Entry 2VG5 (X-ray diffraction, 2.80 A resolution); this record covers chains A and B.

== Chain A ==
Molecule: Reverse transcriptase/ribonuclease H
Organism: Human immunodeficiency virus 1
Notes: EC 2.7.7.49, 2.7.7.7, 3.1.26.4; fragment: gag-pol polyprotein p66 subunit, residues 600-1156
UniProtKB: P03366 (POL_HV1B1); residues 1-557 here correspond to UniProt positions 600-1156 (UniProt number = residue number + 599)
Sequence (557 residues; each row starts with the number of its first residue):
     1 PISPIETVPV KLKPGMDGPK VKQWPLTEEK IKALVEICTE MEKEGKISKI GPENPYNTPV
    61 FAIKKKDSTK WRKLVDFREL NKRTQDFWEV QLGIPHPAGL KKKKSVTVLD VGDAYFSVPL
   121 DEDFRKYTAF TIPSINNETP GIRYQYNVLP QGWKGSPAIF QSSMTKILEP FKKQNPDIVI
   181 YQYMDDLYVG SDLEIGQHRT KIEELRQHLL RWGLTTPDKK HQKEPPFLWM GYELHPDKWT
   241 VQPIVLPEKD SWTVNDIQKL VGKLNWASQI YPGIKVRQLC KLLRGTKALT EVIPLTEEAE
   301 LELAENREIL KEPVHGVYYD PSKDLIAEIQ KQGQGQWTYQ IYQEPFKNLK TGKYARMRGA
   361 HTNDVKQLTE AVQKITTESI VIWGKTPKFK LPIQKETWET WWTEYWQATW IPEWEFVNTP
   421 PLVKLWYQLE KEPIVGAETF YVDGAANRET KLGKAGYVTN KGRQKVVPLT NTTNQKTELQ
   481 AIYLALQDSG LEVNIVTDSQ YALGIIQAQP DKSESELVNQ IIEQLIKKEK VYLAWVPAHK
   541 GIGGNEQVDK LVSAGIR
Not modelled in the structure: 65-70
Residues lining bound ligands: NNC (O-[2-(1,3-dioxo-1,3-dihydro-2H-isoindol-2-yl)ethyl] (4-chlorophenyl)thiocarbamate): Pro-95, Leu-100, Lys-101, Lys-103, Val-106, Val-179, Tyr-181, Tyr-188, Phe-227, Trp-229, Leu-234, His-235, Pro-236, Tyr-318

== Chain B ==
Molecule: P51 RT
Organism: Human immunodeficiency virus 1
Notes: fragment: gag-pol polyprotein p51 subunit, residues 600-1027
UniProtKB: P03366 (POL_HV1B1); residues 1001-1428 here correspond to UniProt positions 600-1027 (UniProt number = residue number - 401)
Sequence (428 residues; row label = number of the first residue in the row):
  1001 PISPIETVPV KLKPGMDGPK VKQWPLTEEK IKALVEICTE MEKEGKISKI GPENPYNTPV
  1061 FAIKKKDSTK WRKLVDFREL NKRTQDFWEV QLGIPHPAGL KKKKSVTVLD VGDAYFSVPL
  1121 DEDFRKYTAF TIPSINNETP GIRYQYNVLP QGWKGSPAIF QSSMTKILEP FKKQNPDIVI
  1181 YQYMDDLYVG SDLEIGQHRT KIEELRQHLL RWGLTTPDKK HQKEPPFLWM GYELHPDKWT
  1241 VQPIVLPEKD SWTVNDIQKL VGKLNWASQI YPGIKVRQLC KLLRGTKALT EVIPLTEEAE
  1301 LELAENREIL KEPVHGVYYD PSKDLIAEIQ KQGQGQWTYQ IYQEPFKNLK TGKYARMRGA
  1361 HTNDVKQLTE AVQKITTESI VIWGKTPKFK LPIQKETWET WWTEYWQATW IPEWEFVNTP
  1421 PLVKLWYQ
Not modelled in the structure: 1001-1004, 1215-1229, 1283-1285, 1356-1360

== Chain A / chain B interface ==
Contacting residue pairs (98):
  Val-8(A) with Glu-1053(B)
  Pro-9(A) with Glu-1053(B)
  Gln-85(A) with Glu-1053(B), hydrogen bond (side chain-backbone)
  Asp-86(A) with Lys-1020(B), salt bridge; Pro-1055(B)
  Phe-87(A) with Pro-1052(B); Glu-1053(B); Pro-1055(B)
  Trp-88(A) with Pro-1052(B), hydrogen bond (backbone-backbone); Asn-1054(B); Pro-1055(B); Asn-1057(B); Thr-1131(B); Arg-1143(B)
  Gly-93(A) with Asn-1137(B), hydrogen bond (backbone-side chain)
  Ile-94(A) with Asn-1137(B)
  Pro-95(A) with Asn-1136(B); Asn-1137(B)
  His-96(A) with Asn-1136(B), hydrogen bond (backbone-side chain)
  Gly-99(A) with Asn-1136(B); Glu-1138(B)
  Leu-100(A) with Glu-1138(B)
  Lys-101(A) with Glu-1138(B), salt bridge
  Ser-162(A) with Pro-1052(B)
  Thr-165(A) with Pro-1140(B)
  Tyr-181(A) with Glu-1138(B)
  Gln-182(A) with Pro-1140(B)
  Glu-370(A) with Gln-1394(B)
  Gln-373(A) with Gln-1394(B); Glu-1396(B); Thr-1397(B), hydrogen bond; Thr-1400(B), hydrogen bond
  Thr-376(A) with Thr-1400(B)
  Ile-380(A) with Pro-1025(B); Thr-1027(B)
  Val-381(A) with Ile-1135(B); Asn-1136(B), hydrogen bond (backbone-backbone)
  Ile-382(A) with Ile-1135(B); Asn-1136(B)
  Trp-383(A) with Ile-1135(B)
  Gly-384(A) with Thr-1027(B); Glu-1028(B), hydrogen bond (backbone-backbone); Ile-1135(B)
  Trp-402(A) with Lys-1331(B), hydrogen bond (backbone-side chain); Asn-1363(B); Asp-1364(B)
  Thr-403(A) with Gln-1334(B)
  Tyr-405(A) with Lys-1331(B)
  Trp-406(A) with Lys-1331(B); Asn-1418(B); Thr-1419(B)
  Gln-407(A) with Lys-1331(B), hydrogen bond (backbone-side chain); Pro-1392(B); Val-1417(B), hydrogen bond (side chain-backbone); Asn-1418(B), hydrogen bond
  Ala-408(A) with Asp-1364(B); Pro-1392(B), hydrogen bond (backbone-backbone); Ile-1393(B)
  Thr-409(A) with Asp-1364(B), hydrogen bond (backbone-side chain); Val-1365(B)
  Trp-410(A) with His-1361(B); Asn-1363(B); Val-1365(B), hydrophobic; Trp-1401(B); Tyr-1405(B)
  Pro-412(A) with Trp-1401(B), hydrophobic
  Pro-433(A) with Asn-1255(B); Leu-1289(B), hydrophobic
  Ile-434(A) with Thr-1290(B), hydrogen bond (backbone-side chain)
  Val-435(A) with Thr-1290(B)
  Thr-439(A) with Leu-1289(B), hydrogen bond (side chain-backbone)
  Tyr-441(A) with Gln-1258(B); Thr-1286(B); Lys-1287(B), hydrogen bond (side chain-backbone)
  Asn-460(A) with Thr-1286(B); Lys-1287(B); Ala-1288(B)
  Asn-494(A) with Leu-1289(B)
  Val-496(A) with Leu-1289(B), hydrophobic
  Gln-500(A) with Leu-1422(B)
  Leu-503(A) with Leu-1422(B), hydrophobic
  Gly-504(A) with Pro-1421(B)
  Gln-507(A) with Pro-1421(B)
  Tyr-532(A) with Asn-1255(B), hydrogen bond
  Trp-535(A) with Lys-1259(B); Leu-1422(B), hydrophobic; Trp-1426(B), hydrophobic
  Val-536(A) with Gln-1258(B)
  Pro-537(A) with Gly-1262(B); Asn-1265(B)
  Lys-540(A) with Asn-1265(B); Cys-1280(B)
  Gly-541(A) with Cys-1280(B), hydrogen bond (backbone-side chain)
  Ile-542(A) with Gln-1258(B)
  Gly-543(A) with Thr-1286(B), hydrogen bond (backbone-side chain); Lys-1287(B)
  Gly-544(A) with Thr-1286(B)
  Gln-547(A) with Thr-1286(B)
Also at the interface, not in a pair above, chain A (60 interface residues in all): Leu-92, Ala-158, Ile-159, Val-458
Also at the interface, not in a pair above, chain B (56 interface residues in all): Leu-1026, Tyr-1056, Val-1254, Val-1261, Lys-1281, Gly-1333, Trp-1337, Leu-1368, Lys-1424

== Summary ==
60 residues of chain A face 56 of chain B across their interface, with 20 hydrogen bonds and 2 salt bridges.
Polar contacts include Asp-86(A)/Lys-1020(B), Lys-101(A)/Glu-1138(B) and Gln-85(A)/Glu-1053(B). Bound to chain
A: compound NNC.
Chain A is Reverse transcriptase/ribonuclease H and chain B is P51 RT, both from Human immunodeficiency virus
1; the structure, Crystal structures of HIV-1 reverse transcriptase complexes with thiocarbamate
non-nucleoside inhibitors, was determined by X-ray diffraction, deposited together with 2VG6 and 2VG7.
